Entry 4AW7 (X-ray diffraction, 1.33 A resolution); this record covers chain A.

# Chain A
Name: GH86A beta-porphyranase
Organism: Bacteroides plebeius
Notes: EC 3.2.1.178; fragment: catalytic domain, residues 30-598
UniProtKB: B5CY96 (B5CY96_9BACE); numbering as in UniProt; present here: 30-240, 242-598
Amino-acid sequence (591 residues; row label = number of the first residue in the row; note: 1 number in that range is skipped by the numbering (no residue carries it; nothing is unmodelled there)):
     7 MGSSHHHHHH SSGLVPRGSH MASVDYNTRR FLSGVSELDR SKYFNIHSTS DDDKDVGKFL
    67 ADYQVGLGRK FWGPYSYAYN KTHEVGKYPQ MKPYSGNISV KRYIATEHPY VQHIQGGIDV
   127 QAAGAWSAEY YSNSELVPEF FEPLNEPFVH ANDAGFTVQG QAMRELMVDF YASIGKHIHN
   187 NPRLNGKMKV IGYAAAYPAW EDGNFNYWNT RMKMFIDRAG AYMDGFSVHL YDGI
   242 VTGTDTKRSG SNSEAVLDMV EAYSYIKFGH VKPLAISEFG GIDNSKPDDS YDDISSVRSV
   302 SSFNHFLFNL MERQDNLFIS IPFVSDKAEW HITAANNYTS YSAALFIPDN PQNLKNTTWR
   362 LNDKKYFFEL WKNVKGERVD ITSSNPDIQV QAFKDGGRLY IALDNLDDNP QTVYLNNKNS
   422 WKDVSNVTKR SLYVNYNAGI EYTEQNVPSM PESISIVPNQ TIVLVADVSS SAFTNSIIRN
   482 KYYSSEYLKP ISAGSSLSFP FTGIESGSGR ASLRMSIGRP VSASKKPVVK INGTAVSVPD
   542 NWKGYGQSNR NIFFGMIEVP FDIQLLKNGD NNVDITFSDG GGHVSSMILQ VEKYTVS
Disordered / not traced: 7-25, 242-246, 286, 472
Sequence notes: expression tag (7-29)
Curated features (UniProtKB/Swiss-Prot):
  - active site: Glu152 (Proton donor), Glu279 (Nucleophile)
  - binding site (substrate): His53, Lys76, Trp78, Lys87, His114, Asn151, His235, Glu279, Ser326, Trp331
Ion coordination: K+ site 1: Tyr109, Leu142; K+ site 2: Tyr199, Tyr203, Tyr213; Ca2+: Asp388, Asn542, Trp543, Gly545
Residues lining bound ligands: oligosaccharide (3,6-anhydro-alpha-L-galactopyranose, beta-D-galactopyranose, alpha-D-galactopyranose, 6-O-sulfo-alpha-L-galactopyranose units): His53, Lys76, Phe77, Trp78, Ser82, Tyr83, Asn86, Lys87, His114, Tyr116, Asn151, Glu152, Ala202, His235, Tyr237, Glu279, Ile283, Phe324, Ser326, Ala329, Trp331, Tyr342
From the paper describing this entry:
  - catalytic residues: Glu152, Glu279
  - binding site for beta-D-galactopyranose: Phe77, Trp78, His114, Glu152, Tyr237, Phe324
  - binding site for 6-O-sulfo-alpha-L-galactopyranose: His53, Phe77, Lys87, Phe324, Tyr342
  - binding site for 3,6-anhydro-alpha-L-galactopyranose: Lys76
  - contacts within the chain: Glu152-His235 (hydrogen bond)
  - catalytic residues: His235 (proposed by the authors, not directly observed)

# Summary
Ligands of chain A: oligosaccharide. Tyr109 and Leu142 coordinate K+ site 1. Tyr199, Tyr203 and Tyr213
coordinate K+ site 2. UniProt lists active-site residues Glu152 and Glu279 and 10 substrate-binding residues.
The paper reports catalytic residues Glu152, Glu279 and His235; a binding site for beta-D-galactopyranose at
Phe77, Trp78 and His114 among others.
Chain A is GH86A beta-porphyranase (Bacteroides plebeius); the structure, BpGH86A: A beta-porphyranase of
glycoside hydrolase family 86 from the human gut bacterium Bacteroides plebeius, was determined by X-ray
diffraction (same publication as 4AWD).
